4FJC - chains A and D of the 8 polymer chains in the assembly; structure by X-ray diffraction, 2.83 A resolution.

[Chain A]
Name: Ubiquitin carboxyl-terminal hydrolase 8
Organism: Saccharomyces cerevisiae
Notes: EC 3.4.19.12
UniProtKB: P50102 (UBP8_YEAST); residue numbers follow UniProt; this construct covers 1-471
Amino-acid sequence (476 residues; numbered -4 to 471; the number before each row is that of its first residue; numbers below 1 keep their minus sign (Gly-4 is residue -4)):
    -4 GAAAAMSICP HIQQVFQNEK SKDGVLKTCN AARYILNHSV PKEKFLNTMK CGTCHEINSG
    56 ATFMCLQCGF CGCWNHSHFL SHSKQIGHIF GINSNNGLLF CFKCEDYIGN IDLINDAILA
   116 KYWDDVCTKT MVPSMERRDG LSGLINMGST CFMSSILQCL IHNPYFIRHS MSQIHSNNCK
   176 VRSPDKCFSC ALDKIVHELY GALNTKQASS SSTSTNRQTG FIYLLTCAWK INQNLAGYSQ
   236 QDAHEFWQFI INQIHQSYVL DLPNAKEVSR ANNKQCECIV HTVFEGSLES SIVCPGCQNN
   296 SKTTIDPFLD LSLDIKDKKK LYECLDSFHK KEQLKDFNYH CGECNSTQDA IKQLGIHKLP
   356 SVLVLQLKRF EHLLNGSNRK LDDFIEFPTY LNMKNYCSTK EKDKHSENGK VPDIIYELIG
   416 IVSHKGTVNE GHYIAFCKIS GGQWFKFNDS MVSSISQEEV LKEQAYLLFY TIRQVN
Not modelled in the structure: -4 to -1, 198-209, 262-263, 337, 395-404
Construct notes: expression tag (-4 to 0)
Swiss-Prot annotation at these positions:
  - zinc finger: Lys22 to Cys122 (UBP-type)
  - active site: Cys146 (Nucleophile), His427 (Proton acceptor)
  - binding site (Zn(2+)): Cys4, His6, Cys46, Cys49, Cys60, Cys63, Cys68, His73, His77, His83, Cys96, Cys99, His170, Cys174, Cys182, Cys185, His250, Cys271, Cys273, His276 and 4 more in UniProt
Metal / ion sites: Zn2+ site 1: Cys4, His6, Cys96, Cys99; Zn2+ site 2: Cys46, Cys49, Cys68, His73; Zn2+ site 3: Cys60, Cys63, His77, His83; Zn2+ site 4: His170, Cys174, Cys182, Cys185; Zn2+ site 5: Cys271, Cys273, His276; Zn2+ site 6: Cys289, Cys336
From the paper describing this entry:
  - mutagenesis - S144N, S149N: increased catalytic activity on in the absence of Sgf11-ZnF
  - mutagenesis - N141A/S144N/S149N: decreased catalytic activity on K48-linked diubiquitin
  - mutagenesis - S144N (Kd 28 uM): decreased binding to monomer-dimer equilibrium
  - conformationally variable residues (loop rearrangement): Arg133 to Thr145
  - self-association interface (contacts with another copy of this molecule): Thr214 to Ile226
  - mutagenesis - S149N: unchanged catalytic activity on DUBm containing intact Sgf11
  - mutagenesis - N141A, N141A/S144N/S149N: decreased catalytic activity on K48 di-ubiquitin
  - mutagenesis - S149N: abolished binding to Ubiquitin carboxyl-terminal hydrolase 8 (chain A)

[Chain D]
Name: SAGA-associated factor 73
Organism: Saccharomyces cerevisiae
UniProtKB: P53165 (SGF73_YEAST); numbering as in UniProt (aligned over 1-96)
Amino-acid sequence (96 residues; numbered 1 to 96; the number before each row is that of its first residue):
     1 MRSGDAEIKG IKPKVIEEYS LSQGSGPSND SWKSLMSSAK DTPLQYDHMN RESLKKYFNP
    61 NAQLIEDPLD KPIQYRVCEK CGKPLALTAI VDHLEN
Not modelled in the structure: 1-4, 24-25
Swiss-Prot annotation at these positions:
  - binding site (Zn(2+)): Cys78, Cys81, His93
Metal / ion sites: Zn2+: Cys78, Cys81, His93

[Interface between chain A and chain D]
Residue-residue contacts (62):
  Thr23(A) with Trp32(D)
  Ala26(A) with Met36(D)
  Ala27(A) with Trp32(D), hydrophobic
  Tyr29(A) with Ala39(D); Lys40(D)
  Ile30(A) with Trp32(D); Leu35(D), hydrophobic; Met36(D), hydrophobic
  Asn32(A) with Leu44(D); Gln45(D), hydrogen bond (backbone-backbone)
  His33(A) with Ala39(D); Thr42(D), hydrogen bond (side chain-backbone); Pro43(D); Leu44(D)
  Ser34(A) with Leu35(D); Gln45(D)
  Glu38(A) with Leu35(D)
  Lys39(A) with Asp47(D), salt bridge
  Asn42(A) with Ser31(D), hydrogen bond (backbone-side chain); Trp32(D); Ser34(D); Leu35(D)
  Thr43(A) with Leu35(D)
  Met59(A) with Trp32(D), hydrophobic
  Cys60(A) with Trp32(D), hydrogen bond (backbone-side chain)
  Cys63(A) with Asn29(D); Trp32(D), hydrogen bond (backbone-side chain); Lys33(D)
  Gly64(A) with Asn29(D), hydrogen bond (backbone-backbone); Asp30(D); Ser31(D), hydrogen bond (backbone-backbone); Trp32(D), hydrogen bond (backbone-backbone)
  Phe65(A) with Asn29(D); Trp32(D)
  Cys66(A) with Ser31(D), hydrogen bond; Trp32(D), hydrophobic
  His77(A) with Asn29(D)
  Asn110(A) with Gln74(D), hydrogen bond (backbone-side chain)
  Asp111(A) with Gln74(D), hydrogen bond; Leu87(D)
  Leu114(A) with Leu87(D)
  Tyr117(A) with Val91(D), hydrophobic
  Trp118(A) with Arg76(D)
  Asp120(A) with Leu94(D)
  Val121(A) with Arg76(D); Ile90(D), hydrophobic
  Cys122(A) with Arg76(D)
  Thr123(A) with Glu79(D)
  Lys124(A) with Cys78(D); Glu79(D), hydrogen bond (backbone-backbone); Leu94(D)
  Thr125(A) with Arg76(D), hydrogen bond; Val77(D); Glu79(D); Ile90(D)
  Met126(A) with Arg76(D); Val77(D), hydrogen bond (backbone-backbone); Glu79(D)
  Val127(A) with Arg76(D)
  Pro128(A) with Tyr75(D)
  Arg132(A) with Tyr75(D), hydrogen bond (backbone-side chain)
  Arg133(A) with Tyr75(D)
Other interface residues (no listed pair), chain A (41 interface residues in all): Val35, Pro36, Leu61, Gln62, Asp107, Asp134
Other interface residues (no listed pair), chain D (28 interface residues in all): Ser28, Pro72, Leu85

[In short]
The interface between chain A and chain D involves 41 residues on one side and 28 on the other, with 15
hydrogen bonds and 1 salt bridge. Polar contacts include Lys39(A)-Asp47(D), His33(A)-Thr42(D) and
Asn42(A)-Ser31(D). From the paper: S144N and S149N of chain A increase catalytic activity on in the absence of
Sgf11-ZnF; conformational variability at Arg133(A); 4 substitutions were tested in all.
Chain A is Ubiquitin carboxyl-terminal hydrolase 8 and chain D is SAGA-associated factor 73, both from
Saccharomyces cerevisiae; the structure, Structure of the SAGA Ubp8/Sgf11(1-72, Delta-ZnF)/Sus1/Sgf73 DUB
module, was determined by X-ray diffraction, deposited together with 4FIP and 4FK5.
